PDB entry 9DEF | X-ray diffraction, 1.75 A resolution | chain A

[Chain A]
Protein: Win
Source organism: synthetic construct
Chain sequence (164 residues; numbered -2 to 161; the number before each row is that of its first residue; numbers below 1 keep their minus sign (Met-2 is residue -2)):
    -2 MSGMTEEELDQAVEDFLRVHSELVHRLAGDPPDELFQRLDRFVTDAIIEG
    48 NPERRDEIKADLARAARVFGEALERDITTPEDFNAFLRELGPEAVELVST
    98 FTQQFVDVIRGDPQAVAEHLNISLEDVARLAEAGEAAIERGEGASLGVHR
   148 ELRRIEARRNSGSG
Not modelled in the structure: -2 to 7, 159-161
From the paper describing this entry:
  - catalytic residues: His17, Thr99, Ser142
  - binding site for acetic acid: His17, Thr99, Ser142
  - conformationally variable residues (side-chain flip): Phe98, Thr99
  - specificity-determining residues: Phe98

[In short]
The paper reports catalytic residues His17, Thr99 and Ser142; a binding site for acetic acid at His17, Thr99
and Ser142.
Chain A is Win (synthetic construct); the structure, The designed serine hydrolase known as win, was
determined by X-ray diffraction, deposited together with 9DED, 9DEE, 9DEH and 9MRB.
